PDB entry 1KPU | X-ray diffraction, 1.50 A resolution | chains A and P of the 3 polymer chains in the assembly

Chain A:
Name: H-2 class I histocompatibility antigen, K-B alpha chain
From: Mus musculus
Notes: fragment: extracellular domain, sequence database residues 22-295, numbered 1-274
Reference sequence: P01901 (HA1B_MOUSE); residues 1-274 here correspond to UniProt positions 22-295 (UniProt number = residue number + 21)
Chain sequence (274 residues; row label = number of the first residue in the row):
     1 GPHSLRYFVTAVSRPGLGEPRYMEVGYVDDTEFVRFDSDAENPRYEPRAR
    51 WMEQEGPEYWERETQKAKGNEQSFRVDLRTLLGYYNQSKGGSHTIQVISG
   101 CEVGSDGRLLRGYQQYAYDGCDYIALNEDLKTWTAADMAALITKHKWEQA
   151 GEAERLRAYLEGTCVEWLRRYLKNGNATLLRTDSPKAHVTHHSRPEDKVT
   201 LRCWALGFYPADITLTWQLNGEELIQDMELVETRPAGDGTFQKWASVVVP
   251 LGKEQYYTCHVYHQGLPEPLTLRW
Disulfide bonds: Cys-101/Cys-164, Cys-203/Cys-259
Covalent attachments: N-acetylglucosamine (NAG) linked to Asn-86; glycan linked to Asn-176
Curated features (UniProtKB/Swiss-Prot):
  - glycosylation (N-linked (GlcNAc...) asparagine): Asn-86, Asn-176

Chain P:
Name: nucleocapsid
Notes: fragment: sequence database residues 52-59, numbered 1-8
Chain sequence (8 residues; each row starts with the number of its first residue):
     1 RGYVYQGL

Chain A / chain P interface:
Pairs across the interface - 44 pairs, chain A then chain P:
  Tyr-7(A) / Arg-1(P)  hydrogen bond (side chain-backbone)
  Tyr-7(A) / Gly-2(P)  hydrogen bond (side chain-backbone)
  Val-9(A) / Tyr-5(P)
  Arg-62(A) / Arg-1(P)
  Glu-63(A) / Arg-1(P)
  Glu-63(A) / Gly-2(P)  hydrogen bond (side chain-backbone)
  Lys-66(A) / Arg-1(P)
  Lys-66(A) / Gly-2(P)  hydrogen bond (side chain-backbone)
  Lys-66(A) / Tyr-3(P)
  Lys-66(A) / Val-4(P)
  Asn-70(A) / Tyr-3(P)  hydrogen bond (side chain-backbone)
  Asn-70(A) / Val-4(P)
  Asn-70(A) / Tyr-5(P)  hydrogen bond (side chain-backbone)
  Ser-73(A) / Tyr-5(P)
  Ser-73(A) / Gly-7(P)
  Phe-74(A) / Tyr-5(P)  hydrophobic
  Asp-77(A) / Gly-7(P)
  Asp-77(A) / Leu-8(P)  hydrogen bond (side chain-backbone)
  Thr-80(A) / Leu-8(P)
  Leu-81(A) / Leu-8(P)  hydrophobic
  Tyr-84(A) / Leu-8(P)  hydrogen bond (side chain-backbone)
  Ser-99(A) / Tyr-5(P)
  Gln-114(A) / Tyr-3(P)
  Gln-114(A) / Tyr-5(P)
  Tyr-116(A) / Tyr-5(P)
  Tyr-116(A) / Gln-6(P)
  Tyr-116(A) / Leu-8(P)  hydrophobic
  Thr-143(A) / Leu-8(P)  hydrogen bond (side chain-backbone)
  Lys-146(A) / Leu-8(P)  hydrogen bond (side chain-backbone)
  Trp-147(A) / Gln-6(P)
  Trp-147(A) / Gly-7(P)  hydrogen bond (side chain-backbone)
  Trp-147(A) / Leu-8(P)  hydrophobic
  Glu-152(A) / Tyr-3(P)  hydrogen bond
  Glu-152(A) / Gln-6(P)  hydrogen bond
  Arg-155(A) / Tyr-3(P)  hydrogen bond
  Arg-155(A) / Val-4(P)  hydrogen bond (side chain-backbone)
  Arg-155(A) / Tyr-5(P)
  Arg-155(A) / Gln-6(P)
  Leu-156(A) / Tyr-3(P)  hydrogen bond (backbone-side chain)
  Tyr-159(A) / Arg-1(P)  hydrogen bond (side chain-backbone)
  Tyr-159(A) / Gly-2(P)
  Tyr-159(A) / Tyr-3(P)  hydrophobic
  Trp-167(A) / Arg-1(P)
  Tyr-171(A) / Arg-1(P)  hydrogen bond (side chain-backbone)
Other interface residues (no listed pair), chain A (32 interface residues in all): Leu-5, Tyr-22, Tyr-59, Ile-95, Val-97, Tyr-123, Ala-150, Thr-163

Overview:
32 residues of chain A face 8 of chain P across their interface, with 18 hydrogen bonds. Polar pairs include
Tyr-7(A)/Arg-1(P), Tyr-7(A)/Gly-2(P) and Glu-63(A)/Gly-2(P). N-acetylglucosamine is covalently linked to
Asn-86(A).
Here chain A is H-2 class I histocompatibility antigen, K-B alpha chain (Mus musculus) and chain P is
nucleocapsid. Entry 1KPU (High resolution crystal structure of the MHC class I complex H-2Kb/VSV8) was
determined by X-ray diffraction.
